8QKO - chains A and L of the 12 polymer chains in the assembly; structure by electron microscopy, 3.73 A resolution.

# Chain A (and L)
Molecule: Gap junction alpha-1 protein
From: Homo sapiens
Notes: chain L of this document is another copy of the same molecule, construct and numbering; everything in this record applies to it too
Reference sequence: P17302 (CXA1_HUMAN); the author numbering skips numbers that UniProt does not, so the offset changes along the chain: 0-104 = UniProt 1-105; 106-382 = UniProt 106-382
Chain sequence (382 residues; numbered 0 to 382; 1 number in that range is skipped by the numbering (no residue carries it; nothing is unmodelled there); the number before each row is that of its first residue; numbering starts at 0):
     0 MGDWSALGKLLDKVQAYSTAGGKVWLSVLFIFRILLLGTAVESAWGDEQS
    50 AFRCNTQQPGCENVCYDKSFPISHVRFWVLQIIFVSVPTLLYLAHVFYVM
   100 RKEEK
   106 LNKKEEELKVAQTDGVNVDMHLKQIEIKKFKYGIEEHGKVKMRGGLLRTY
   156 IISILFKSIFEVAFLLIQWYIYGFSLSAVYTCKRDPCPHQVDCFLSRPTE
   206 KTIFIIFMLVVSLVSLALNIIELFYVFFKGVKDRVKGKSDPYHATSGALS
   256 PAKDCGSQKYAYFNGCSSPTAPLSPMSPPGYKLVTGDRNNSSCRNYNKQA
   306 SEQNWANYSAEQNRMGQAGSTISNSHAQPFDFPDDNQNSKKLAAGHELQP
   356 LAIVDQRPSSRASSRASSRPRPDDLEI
Not modelled in the structure: 0, 106-150, 236-382
UniProt features mapped onto this chain:
  - modified residue: Ser4 (Phosphoserine), Tyr247 (Phosphotyrosine), Ser255 (Phosphoserine), Ser262 (Phosphoserine), Cys271 (S-nitrosocysteine), Thr275 (Phosphothreonine), Ser306 (Phosphoserine), Ser314 (Phosphoserine), Ser325 (Phosphoserine), Thr326 (Phosphothreonine), Ser328 (Phosphoserine), Ser330 (Phosphoserine), Ser344 (Phosphoserine), Ser365 (Phosphoserine), Ser368 (Phosphoserine), Ser369 (Phosphoserine), Ser373 (Phosphoserine)
  - cross-link (Glycyl lysine isopeptide (Lys-Gly)): Lys144 (interchain with G-Cter in SUMO), Lys237 (interchain with G-Cter in SUMO)
Cystine bridges: Cys53-Cys198, Cys60-Cys192, Cys64-Cys187

# Chain A / chain L interface
Contacting residue pairs - 24 pairs, chain A then chain L:
  Trp3(A) - Gly1(L)
  Trp3(A) - Asp2(L)
  Asp11(A) - Arg100(L)  salt bridge
  Gln14(A) - Tyr97(L)  hydrogen bond
  Ala19(A) - Lys101(L)
  Lys22(A) - Tyr97(L)
  Val23(A) - Ala93(L)  hydrophobic
  Val27(A) - Leu89(L)  hydrophobic
  Val27(A) - Leu90(L)  hydrophobic
  Phe31(A) - Val86(L)  hydrophobic
  Arg52(A) - Gly59(L)
  Arg52(A) - Asn62(L)  hydrogen bond
  Asn54(A) - Pro58(L)
  Phe199(A) - Asn62(L)
  Leu200(A) - Asn62(L)
  Arg202(A) - Glu47(L)  salt bridge
  Arg202(A) - Arg75(L)
  Thr204(A) - Asp66(L)  hydrogen bond
  Thr204(A) - Pro70(L)  hydrogen bond (side chain-backbone)
  Glu205(A) - Ile71(L)
  Glu205(A) - Ser72(L)  hydrogen bond (side chain-backbone)
  Glu205(A) - Arg75(L)  salt bridge
  Phe212(A) - Leu79(L)  hydrophobic
  Phe212(A) - Phe83(L)  hydrophobic
Interface residues without a listed pair, chain A (26 interface residues in all): Gly7, Ile30, Leu34, Leu35, Ala39, Ser42, Ala43, Ser201, Pro203, Phe209
Interface residues without a listed pair, chain L (26 interface residues in all): Gln48, Glu61, Tyr65, Phe69, Val78, Ile82

# Overview
The chain A/chain L interface involves 26 residues from each chain; the contacts include 5 hydrogen bonds and
3 salt bridges. Polar pairs include Asp11(A)-Arg100(L), Arg202(A)-Glu47(L) and Glu205(A)-Arg75(L).
Both chains are Gap junction alpha-1 protein (Homo sapiens). Entry 8QKO (Connexin-43 gap junction channel in
complex with mefloquine) was determined by electron microscopy together with 8QJF, 8QJH, 8QK6 and 8QKI from
the same study.
